PDB entry 2WLV | X-ray diffraction, 1.25 A resolution | chains A and B

# Chain A
Protein: Gag polyprotein
From: Human immunodeficiency virus type 2 (ISOLATE D194)
Notes: fragment: n-terminal domain, residues 99-242
UniProtKB: Q76929 (Q76929_9HIV2); residues 1-144 here correspond to UniProt positions 99-242 (UniProt number = residue number + 98)
Amino-acid sequence (144 residues; numbered 1 to 144; the number before each row is that of its first residue):
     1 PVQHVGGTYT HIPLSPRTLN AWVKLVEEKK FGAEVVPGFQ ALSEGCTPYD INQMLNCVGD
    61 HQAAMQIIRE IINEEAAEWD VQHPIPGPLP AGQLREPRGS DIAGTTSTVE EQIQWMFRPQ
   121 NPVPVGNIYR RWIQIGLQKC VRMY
Differences from the reference sequence: conflict T8 (Asn106 in Q76929), E110 (Asp208 in Q76929)

# Chain B
Protein: Gag polyprotein
From: Human immunodeficiency virus type 2 (ISOLATE D194)
Notes: fragment: n-terminal domain, residues 99-242
UniProtKB: Q76929 (Q76929_9HIV2); residues 1-144 here correspond to UniProt positions 99-242 (UniProt number = residue number + 98)
Amino-acid sequence (144 residues; each row starts with the number of its first residue):
     1 PVQHVGGTYT HIPLSPRTLN AWVKLVQQKK FGAEVVPGFQ ALSEGCTPYD INQMLNCVGD
    61 HQAAMQIIRE IINEEAAEWD VQHPIPGPLP AGQLREPRGS DIAGTTSTVE EQIQWMFRPQ
   121 NPVPVGNIYR RWIQIGLQKC VRMY
Differences from the reference sequence: conflict T8 (Asn106 in Q76929), Q27 (Glu125 in Q76929), Q28 (Glu126 in Q76929), E110 (Asp208 in Q76929)

# Chain A / chain B interface
Pairs across the interface (28):
  P1(A) with R17(B)
  L14(A) with R17(B)
  R17(A) with P1(B); V2(B), hydrogen bond (side chain-backbone); Q3(B); I12(B)
  T18(A) with S15(B), hydrogen bond; T18(B)
  A21(A) with T18(B)
  K24(A) with A41(B); E44(B)
  L25(A) with A41(B), hydrophobic
  E28(A) with P37(B); Q40(B)
  K29(A) with P37(B)
  A33(A) with E34(B)
  E34(A) with L25(B); E34(B); P37(B)
  P37(A) with K24(B); L25(B), hydrophobic
  Q40(A) with K24(B)
  A41(A) with R17(B); N20(B); A21(B), hydrophobic
  L42(A) with R17(B); T18(B)
  E44(A) with R17(B), salt bridge
Other interface residues (no listed pair), chain A (19 interface residues in all): S15, G38, G45
Other interface residues (no listed pair), chain B (20 interface residues in all): Q28, K29, G38, L42

# In short
The interface between chain A and chain B involves 19 residues on one side and 20 on the other; the contacts
include 2 hydrogen bonds and 1 salt bridge. Polar pairs include E44(A)-R17(B), R17(A)-V2(B) and T18(A)-S15(B).
Here chain A is Gag polyprotein and chain B is Gag polyprotein, both from Human immunodeficiency virus type 2
(ISOLATE D194). Entry 2WLV (Structure of the N-terminal capsid domain of HIV-2) was determined by X-ray
diffraction together with 2WLW from the same study.
